Entry 8GT6 (electron microscopy, 3.47 A resolution); this record covers chains A and B.

Chain A (and B):
Molecule: Stimulator of interferon genes protein
Source organism: Homo sapiens
Notes: chain B of this document is another copy of the same molecule, construct and numbering; everything in this record applies to it too
UniProt: Q86WV6 (STING_HUMAN); residue numbers follow UniProt; this construct covers 1-379
Amino-acid sequence (379 residues; numbered 1 to 379; the number before each row is that of its first residue):
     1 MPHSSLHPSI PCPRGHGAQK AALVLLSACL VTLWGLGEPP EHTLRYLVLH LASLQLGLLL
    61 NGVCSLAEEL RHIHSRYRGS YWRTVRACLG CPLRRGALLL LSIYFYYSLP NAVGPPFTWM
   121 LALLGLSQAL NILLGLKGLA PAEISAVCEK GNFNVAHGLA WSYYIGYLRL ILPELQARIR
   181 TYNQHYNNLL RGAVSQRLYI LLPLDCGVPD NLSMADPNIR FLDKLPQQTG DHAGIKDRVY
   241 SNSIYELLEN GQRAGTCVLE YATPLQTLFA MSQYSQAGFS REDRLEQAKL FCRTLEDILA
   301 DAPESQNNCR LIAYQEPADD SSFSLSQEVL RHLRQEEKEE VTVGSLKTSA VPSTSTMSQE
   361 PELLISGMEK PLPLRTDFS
Disordered / not traced: 1-4, 37-39, 109-115, 187-190, 230-236, 318-320, 338-379
Curated features (UniProtKB/Swiss-Prot):
  - region: Glu340 to Ser379 (C-terminal tail (CTT))
  - motif: Leu363 to Ser366 (pLxIS motif)
  - binding site (2',3'-cGAMP): Ser162, Tyr167, Arg238, Thr263
  - binding site (3',3'-c-di-GMP): Ser162, Tyr167, Arg238 to Ser241, Thr263
  - binding site (2',3'-cUAMP): Tyr167, Arg238, Thr263
  - modified residue: Thr229 (Phosphothreonine), Ser241 (Phosphoserine), Thr354 (Phosphothreonine), Ser355 (Phosphoserine), Thr356 (Phosphothreonine), Ser358 (Phosphoserine), Ser366 (Phosphoserine)
  - lipidation (S-palmitoyl cysteine): Cys88, Cys91
  - cross-link (Glycyl lysine isopeptide (Lys-Gly)): Lys20 (interchain with G-Cter in ubiquitin), Lys150 (interchain with G-Cter in ubiquitin), Lys236 (interchain with G-Cter in ubiquitin), Lys338 (interchain with G-Cter in SUMO)
Residues lining bound ligands: WJ6 (1-[(2E)-4-{5-carbamoyl-2-[(1-ethyl-3-methyl-1H-pyrazole-5-carbonyl)amino]-7-[3-(morpholin-4-yl)propoxy]-1H-benzimidazol-1-yl}but-2-en-1-yl]-2-[(1-ethyl-3-methyl-1H-pyrazole-5-carbonyl)amino]-7-methyl-1H-furo[3,2-e]benzimidazole-5-carboxamide): Leu159, Ser162, Tyr163, Gly166, Tyr167, Arg238, Val239, Tyr240, Ser241, Thr263, Pro264
Reported in the primary citation:
  - binding site for WJ6: Leu159, Ser162, Tyr163, Tyr167, Arg238, Val239, Tyr240, Thr263, Pro264
  - mutagenesis - A129L, A129M, A129N, A129Q, V147A, L159A, S162A, Y163A, Y167A, R238A, T263A, P264A: decreased signaling in response to WJ6
  - conformationally variable residues (domain motion, helix shift): Val147, His185
  - self-association interface (contacts with another copy of this molecule); pairs are residue here / residue on that copy: Leu26-Ala129
  - mutagenesis - A129G: unchanged signaling in response to WJ6
  - mutagenesis - A129L: decreased signaling in response to diABZI (compound 3)
  - mutagenesis - A129L: decreased signaling in response to MSA-2
  - mutagenesis - A129L/V147L, A129L/V155M, A129L/G166E, A129L/R284S: decreased signaling
  - disease-associated variants - V155M, G166E, R284S: increased signaling
  - mutagenesis - V147I: increased signaling
  - mutagenesis - V147I: increased localization
  - mutagenesis - V147A: decreased localization to WJ6
  - mutagenesis - V147A: unchanged signaling

How chain A and chain B interact:
Residue-residue contacts - 141 pairs, chain A then chain B:
  Leu6(A) - Leu311(B)
  His7(A) - Ala313(B)
  Ser9(A) - Ser75(B)
  Ser9(A) - Leu204(B)
  Ile10(A) - Lys289(B)
  Pro11(A) - Ser75(B)
  Pro11(A) - Arg76(B)
  Pro11(A) - Lys289(B)
  Pro11(A) - Arg293(B)
  Cys12(A) - His72(B)
  Cys12(A) - Arg76(B)  hydrogen bond (backbone-side chain)
  Pro13(A) - His72(B)
  Pro13(A) - Arg293(B)
  Arg14(A) - Glu69(B)  salt bridge
  Arg14(A) - Arg76(B)
  Gly15(A) - Glu68(B)
  Gly17(A) - Glu68(B)  hydrogen bond (backbone-side chain)
  Ala18(A) - Glu68(B)
  Gln19(A) - Leu133(B)
  Ala21(A) - Ala67(B)  hydrophobic
  Ala22(A) - Ala129(B)
  Ala22(A) - Leu133(B)  hydrophobic
  Leu23(A) - Leu133(B)
  Leu25(A) - Cys64(B)  hydrophobic
  Leu25(A) - Ala129(B)  hydrophobic
  Leu26(A) - Leu126(B)  hydrophobic
  Leu26(A) - Ala129(B)  hydrophobic
  Cys29(A) - Ala122(B)  hydrogen bond (side chain-backbone)
  Cys29(A) - Gly125(B)
  Cys29(A) - Leu126(B)
  Thr32(A) - Ala122(B)
  Leu33(A) - Ala122(B)  hydrophobic
  Leu33(A) - Leu126(B)  hydrophobic
  Leu36(A) - Trp119(B)
  Thr43(A) - Trp119(B)
  Thr43(A) - Leu123(B)
  His50(A) - Leu124(B)
  His50(A) - Ser127(B)
  Leu51(A) - Leu130(B)  hydrophobic
  Leu54(A) - Gln128(B)
  Gln55(A) - Leu136(B)
  Asn61(A) - Glu143(B)
  Cys64(A) - Leu25(B)  hydrophobic
  Ala67(A) - Ala21(B)  hydrophobic
  Glu68(A) - Gly15(B)
  Glu68(A) - Gly17(B)  hydrogen bond (side chain-backbone)
  Glu68(A) - Ala18(B)
  Glu69(A) - Arg14(B)  salt bridge
  His72(A) - Cys12(B)
  His72(A) - Pro13(B)
  Ser75(A) - Ser9(B)
  Ser75(A) - Pro11(B)
  Arg76(A) - Pro11(B)
  Arg76(A) - Cys12(B)  hydrogen bond (side chain-backbone)
  Arg76(A) - Arg14(B)
  Arg76(A) - Ser145(B)
  Ala87(A) - Ala140(B)
  Ala87(A) - Pro141(B)
  Ala87(A) - Ala142(B)  hydrogen bond (backbone-backbone)
  Leu89(A) - Ala140(B)
  Gly90(A) - Ala140(B)
  Arg94(A) - Leu134(B)
  Arg94(A) - Leu136(B)
  Leu98(A) - Leu136(B)  hydrophobic
  Trp119(A) - Leu36(B)
  Trp119(A) - Thr43(B)
  Ala122(A) - Cys29(B)  hydrogen bond (backbone-side chain)
  Ala122(A) - Thr32(B)
  Ala122(A) - Leu33(B)  hydrophobic
  Leu123(A) - Thr43(B)
  Leu124(A) - His50(B)
  Gly125(A) - Cys29(B)
  Leu126(A) - Leu26(B)  hydrophobic
  Leu126(A) - Cys29(B)
  Leu126(A) - Leu33(B)  hydrophobic
  Ser127(A) - His50(B)
  Gln128(A) - Leu54(B)
  Ala129(A) - Ala22(B)
  Ala129(A) - Leu25(B)  hydrophobic
  Ala129(A) - Leu26(B)  hydrophobic
  Leu130(A) - Leu51(B)  hydrophobic
  Leu133(A) - Gln19(B)
  Leu133(A) - Ala22(B)  hydrophobic
  Leu133(A) - Leu23(B)
  Leu134(A) - Arg94(B)
  Leu136(A) - Gln55(B)
  Leu136(A) - Arg94(B)
  Leu136(A) - Leu98(B)  hydrophobic
  Ala140(A) - Ala87(B)
  Ala140(A) - Leu89(B)
  Ala140(A) - Gly90(B)
  Pro141(A) - Ala87(B)
  Ala142(A) - Ala87(B)  hydrogen bond (backbone-backbone)
  Glu143(A) - Asn61(B)
  Ser145(A) - Arg76(B)
  Val147(A) - Val147(B)  hydrophobic
  Cys148(A) - His157(B)
  Glu149(A) - Leu290(B)
  Glu149(A) - Arg293(B)
  Asn152(A) - His157(B)  hydrogen bond
  Asn152(A) - Trp161(B)
  Asn152(A) - Thr294(B)
  Phe153(A) - Trp161(B)
  Asn154(A) - His157(B)
  Val155(A) - His157(B)
  Val155(A) - Gly158(B)
  Val155(A) - Trp161(B)
  His157(A) - Cys148(B)
  His157(A) - Asn152(B)  hydrogen bond
  His157(A) - Asn154(B)
  His157(A) - Val155(B)
  Gly158(A) - Val155(B)
  Gly158(A) - Leu159(B)
  Leu159(A) - Gly158(B)
  Leu159(A) - Ser162(B)
  Trp161(A) - Asn152(B)
  Trp161(A) - Phe153(B)
  Trp161(A) - Val155(B)
  Trp161(A) - Met271(B)  hydrophobic
  Trp161(A) - Ala277(B)  hydrophobic
  Ser162(A) - Leu159(B)
  Tyr164(A) - Tyr274(B)
  Leu204(A) - Ser9(B)
  Met271(A) - Trp161(B)  hydrophobic
  Tyr274(A) - Tyr164(B)
  Tyr274(A) - Asp301(B)  hydrogen bond (side chain-backbone)
  Tyr274(A) - Ala302(B)
  Tyr274(A) - Pro303(B)
  Ala277(A) - Trp161(B)  hydrophobic
  Lys289(A) - Ile10(B)
  Lys289(A) - Pro11(B)
  Leu290(A) - Glu149(B)
  Arg293(A) - Pro11(B)
  Arg293(A) - Pro13(B)
  Arg293(A) - Glu149(B)
  Thr294(A) - Asn152(B)
  Asp301(A) - Tyr274(B)  hydrogen bond (backbone-side chain)
  Ala302(A) - Tyr274(B)
  Pro303(A) - Tyr274(B)
  Leu311(A) - Leu6(B)
  Ala313(A) - His7(B)
Other interface residues (no listed pair), chain A (102 interface residues in all): Pro8, His16, Leu47, Ser53, Arg86, Cys88, Asn131, Ile132, Leu139, Ile144, Gly151, Ile165, Arg169, Thr267, Ala270, Cys292, Asp297, Tyr314, Gln315
Other interface residues (no listed pair), chain B (102 interface residues in all): Pro8, His16, Leu47, Ser53, Arg86, Cys88, Asn131, Ile132, Leu139, Ile144, Gly151, Ile165, Arg169, Thr267, Ala270, Cys292, Asp297, Tyr314, Gln315

Summary:
Chain A and chain B each contribute 102 residues to their interface, with 12 hydrogen bonds and 2 salt
bridges. Polar pairs include Arg14(A)-Glu69(B), Cys12(A)-Arg76(B) and Gly17(A)-Glu68(B). The paper reports a
binding site for WJ6 at Leu159(A), Ser162(A) and Tyr163(A) among others; A129L, A129M and A129N of chain A,
among others, reduce signaling in response to WJ6; 21 substitutions were tested in all.
Both chains are Stimulator of interferon genes protein (Homo sapiens). Entry 8GT6 (human STING With agonist
HB3089) was determined by electron microscopy (same publication as 8GSZ).
